Entry 8RYT (electron microscopy, 18.00 A resolution (very low resolution: no residue pairs are listed; an interface is given only as per-side residue counts)); this record covers chains L and M of the 16 polymer chains in the assembly.

[Chain L (and M)]
Molecule: Nucleoprotein
Notes: chain M of this document is another copy of the same molecule, construct and numbering; everything in this record applies to it too
UniProt: P89216 (NCAP_THOGV); residue numbers follow UniProt; this construct covers 1-184, 194-454
Amino-acid sequence (445 residues; numbered 1 to 454; 9 numbers in that range are skipped by the numbering (no residue carries them; nothing is unmodelled there); the number before each row is that of its first residue):
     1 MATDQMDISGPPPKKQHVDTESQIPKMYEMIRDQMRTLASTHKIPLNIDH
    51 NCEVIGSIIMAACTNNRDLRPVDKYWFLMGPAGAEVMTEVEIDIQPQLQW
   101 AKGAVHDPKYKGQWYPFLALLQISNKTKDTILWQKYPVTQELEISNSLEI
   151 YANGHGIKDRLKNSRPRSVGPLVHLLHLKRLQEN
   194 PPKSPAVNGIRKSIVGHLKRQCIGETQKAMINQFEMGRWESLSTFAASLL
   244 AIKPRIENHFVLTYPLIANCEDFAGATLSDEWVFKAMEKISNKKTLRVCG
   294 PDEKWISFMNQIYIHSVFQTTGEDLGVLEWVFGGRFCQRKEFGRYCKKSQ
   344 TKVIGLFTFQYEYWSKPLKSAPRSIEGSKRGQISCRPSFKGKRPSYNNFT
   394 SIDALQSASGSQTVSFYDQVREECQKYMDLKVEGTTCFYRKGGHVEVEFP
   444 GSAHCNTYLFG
Disordered / not traced: 1-19, 194-196, 370-375, 395-407
What the authors report for this chain:
  - mutagenesis - R67D (10-fold), W133D (3-fold), R160D, K162D (15-fold): decreased binding to 24-mer polyU
  - mutagenesis - R386A (11-fold): decreased binding to 24-mer polyU RNA
  - mutagenesis - R160D: decreased catalytic activity

[How chain L and chain M interact]
At this resolution (18 A) residue pairs are not listed: 22 residues of chain L and 14 of chain M lie at the interface.

[Overview]
22 residues of chain L face 14 of chain M across their interface. The paper reports that R67D, W133D and R160D
of chain L, among others, reduce binding to 24-mer polyU; R386A of chain L reduces binding to 24-mer polyU
RNA.
Both chains are Nucleoprotein. Entry 8RYT (Structural characterization of Thogoto Virus nucleoprotein provides
insights into RNA encapsidation and assembly) was determined by electron microscopy (same publication as
8CJW).
